Entry 2NPF (X-ray diffraction, 2.90 A resolution); this record covers chain A.

# Chain A
Protein: Elongation factor 2
Organism: Saccharomyces cerevisiae
UniProt: P32324 (EF2_YEAST); residues 1-842 here = UniProt positions 1-842
Chain sequence (842 residues; row label = number of the first residue in the row):
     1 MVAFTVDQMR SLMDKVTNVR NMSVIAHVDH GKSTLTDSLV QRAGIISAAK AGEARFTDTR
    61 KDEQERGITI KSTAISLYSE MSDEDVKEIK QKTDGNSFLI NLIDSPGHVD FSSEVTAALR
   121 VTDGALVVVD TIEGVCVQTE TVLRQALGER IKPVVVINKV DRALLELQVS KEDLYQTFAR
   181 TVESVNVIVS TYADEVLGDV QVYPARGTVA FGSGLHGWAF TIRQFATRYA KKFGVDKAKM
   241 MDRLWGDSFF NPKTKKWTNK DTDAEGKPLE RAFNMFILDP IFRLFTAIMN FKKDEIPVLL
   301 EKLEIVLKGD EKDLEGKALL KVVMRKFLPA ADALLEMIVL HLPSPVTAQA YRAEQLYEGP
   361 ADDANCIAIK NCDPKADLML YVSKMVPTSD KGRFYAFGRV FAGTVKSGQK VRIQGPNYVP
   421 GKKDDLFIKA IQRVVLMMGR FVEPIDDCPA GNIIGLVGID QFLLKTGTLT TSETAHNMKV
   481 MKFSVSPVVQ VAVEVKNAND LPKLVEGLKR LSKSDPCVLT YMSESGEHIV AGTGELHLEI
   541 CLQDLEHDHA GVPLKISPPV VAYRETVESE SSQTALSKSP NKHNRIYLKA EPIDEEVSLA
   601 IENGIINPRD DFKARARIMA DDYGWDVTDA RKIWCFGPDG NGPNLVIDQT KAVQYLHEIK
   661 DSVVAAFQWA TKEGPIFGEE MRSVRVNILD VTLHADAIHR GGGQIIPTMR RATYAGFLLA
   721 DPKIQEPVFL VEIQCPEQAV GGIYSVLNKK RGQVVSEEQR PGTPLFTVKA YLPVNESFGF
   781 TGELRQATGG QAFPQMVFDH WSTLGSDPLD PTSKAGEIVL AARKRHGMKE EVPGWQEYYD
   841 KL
Not modelled in the structure: 1-2, 49-66
Ligand contacts:
  - GDP (guanosine-5'-diphosphate): His27, Val28, Asp29, His30, Gly31, Lys32, Ser33, Thr34, Asn158, Lys159, Asp161, Arg162, Ser213, Gly214, Leu215
  - moriniafungin (MOU; (1S,4R,5R,9S,11S)-2-({[(2S,5R,6R,7R,9S,10R)-2-(7-carboxyheptyl)-6-hydroxy-10-methoxy-9-methyl-3-oxo-1,4,8-trioxaspiro[4 .5]dec-7-yl]oxy}methyl)-9-formyl-13-isopropyl-5-methyltetracyclo[7.4.0.02,11.04.8]tridec-12-ene-1-carboxylic acid): Pro487, Val488, Val489, Gln490, Leu519, Tyr521, Met522, Ser523, Glu524, Ser525, Ile529, Ala531, Pro559, Val560, Val561, Ala562, Pro727, Phe729, Val774, Ser777, Phe778, Gly779, Phe780, Thr781, Gly782, Met796, Val797, Phe798, Trp801
Curated features (UniProtKB/Swiss-Prot):
  - binding site (GTP): Ala26 to Ser33, Asn158 to Asp161, Ser213 to Leu215
  - modified residue: Lys509 (N6,N6,N6-trimethyllysine), Ser579 (Phosphoserine), Lys613 (N6,N6-dimethyllysine), His699 (Diphthamide), Thr713 (Phosphothreonine), Thr763 (Phosphothreonine)
  - cross-link: Lys841 (Glycyl lysine isopeptide (Lys-Gly) (interchain with G-Cter in ubiquitin))

# Summary
Chain A binds moriniafungin and GDP. From UniProt: 15 GTP-binding residues.
Chain A is Elongation factor 2 (Saccharomyces cerevisiae); the structure, Structure of eEF2 in complex with
moriniafungin, was determined by X-ray diffraction together with 2E1R from the same study.
